1S00 - chains L and H of the 3 polymer chains in the assembly; structure by X-ray diffraction, 2.60 A resolution.

Chain L:
Molecule: Reaction center protein L chain
From: Rhodobacter sphaeroides
UniProtKB: P02954 (RCEL_RHOSH); residue numbers follow UniProt; this construct covers 1-281
Amino-acid sequence (281 residues; row label = number of the first residue in the row):
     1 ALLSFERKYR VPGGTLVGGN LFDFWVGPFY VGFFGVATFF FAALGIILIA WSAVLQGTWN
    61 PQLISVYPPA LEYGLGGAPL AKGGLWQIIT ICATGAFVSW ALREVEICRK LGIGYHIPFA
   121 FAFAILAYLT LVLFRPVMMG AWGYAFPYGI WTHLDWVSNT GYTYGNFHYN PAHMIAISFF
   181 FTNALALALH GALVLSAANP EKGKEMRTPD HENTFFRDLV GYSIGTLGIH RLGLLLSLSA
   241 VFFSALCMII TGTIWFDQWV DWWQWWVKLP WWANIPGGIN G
Differences from the reference sequence: engineered mutation Asn213 (Asp in P02954)
Bound ions: Fe2+: His190, His230 (shared with 3 residues of chain M)
Small-molecule neighbours:
  - bacteriochlorophyll a (BCL), molecule 1: Ile46, Ile49, Phe97, Tyr128, Leu131, Phe146, Ile150, Trp151, His153, Leu154, Trp156, Val157
  - bacteriochlorophyll a (BCL), molecule 2: Phe97, Phe121, Ala124, Ile125, Ala127, Tyr128, Leu131, Trp156, Val157, Ser158, Thr160, Gly161, Tyr162, Asn166, Phe167, His168, His173, Ala176, Ile177, Phe180, Phe181, Val241, Ser244, Ala245, Cys247, Met248
  - bacteriochlorophyll a (BCL), molecule 3: Val157, Tyr162, His168, Phe181
  - bacteriochlorophyll a (BCL), molecule 4: His168, Met174, Ile177, Ser178, Phe181, Thr182, Leu185
  - bacteriopheophytin a (BPH), molecule 1: Thr38, Phe41, Ala42, Gly45, Ile46, Ile49, Ile89, Cys92, Ala93, Ala96, Phe97, Trp100, Glu104, Ile117, Ala120, Phe121, Phe123, Ala124, Tyr128, Phe146, Tyr148, Gly149, Ile150, His153, Phe180, Ser237, Leu238, Val241
  - bacteriopheophytin a (BPH), molecule 2: Phe181, Ala184, Leu185, Ala188, Leu189, Phe216, Leu219, Val220
  - ubiquinone-10 (U10): Ser178, Phe179, Thr182, Ala186, Leu189, His190, Leu193, Val194, Glu212, Asn213, Phe216, Val220, Gly221, Tyr222, Ser223, Ile224, Gly225, Thr226, Ile229, Leu232, Leu236

Chain H:
Molecule: Reaction center protein H chain
From: Rhodobacter sphaeroides
UniProtKB: P11846 (RCEH_RHOSH); residue numbers follow UniProt; this construct covers 1-260
Amino-acid sequence (260 residues; numbered 1 to 260; the number before each row is that of its first residue):
     1 MVGVTAFGNF DLASLAIYSF WIFLAGLIYY LQTENMREGY PLENEDGTPA ANQGPFPLPK
    61 PKTFILPHGR GTLTVPGPES EDRPIALART AVSEGFPHAP TGDPMKDGVG PASWVARRDL
   121 PELDGHGHNK IKPMKAAAGF HVSAGKNPIG LPVRGCDLEI AGKVVDIWVD IPEQMARFLE
   181 VELKDGSTRL LPMQMVKVQS NRVHVNALSS DLFAGIPTIK SPTEVTLLEE DKICGYVAGG
   241 LMYAAPKRKS VVAAMLAEYA
Unresolved in the structure: 1-10, 257-260

How chain L and chain H interact:
Pairs across the interface - 69 pairs, chain L then chain H:
  Ala1(L) - Leu42(H)  hydrophobic
  Ala1(L) - Glu43(H)
  Ala1(L) - Ala50(H)  hydrophobic
  Leu2(L) - Leu42(H)
  Leu2(L) - Glu43(H)  hydrogen bond (backbone-backbone)
  Leu3(L) - Gly39(H)
  Leu3(L) - Tyr40(H)  hydrophobic
  Leu3(L) - Leu42(H)  hydrophobic
  Ser4(L) - Gly39(H)  hydrogen bond (backbone-backbone)
  Ser4(L) - Glu43(H)
  Ser4(L) - Glu79(H)  hydrogen bond
  Phe5(L) - Gly39(H)
  Phe5(L) - Glu79(H)  hydrogen bond (backbone-side chain)
  Arg7(L) - Glu45(H)
  Arg7(L) - Ile85(H)
  Arg7(L) - Leu87(H)  hydrogen bond (side chain-backbone)
  Arg7(L) - His98(H)  hydrogen bond
  Lys8(L) - Glu81(H)  salt bridge
  Lys8(L) - Ile85(H)
  Lys8(L) - Leu87(H)
  Lys8(L) - Val109(H)
  Lys8(L) - Gly110(H)  hydrogen bond (backbone-backbone)
  Lys8(L) - Ser113(H)  hydrogen bond (backbone-side chain)
  Lys8(L) - Trp114(H)
  Tyr9(L) - Ser113(H)
  Arg10(L) - Glu45(H)  salt bridge
  Arg10(L) - Gly95(H)
  Arg10(L) - Pro97(H)
  Arg10(L) - His98(H)  hydrogen bond (backbone-backbone)
  Val11(L) - Leu87(H)  hydrophobic
  Val11(L) - Pro97(H)
  Val11(L) - His98(H)
  Val11(L) - Gly110(H)
  Val11(L) - Pro111(H)
  Val11(L) - Tyr243(H)
  Pro12(L) - Pro97(H)
  Pro12(L) - His98(H)
  Pro12(L) - Met242(H)
  Gly13(L) - Met242(H)
  Gly14(L) - Met242(H)
  Asp23(L) - Pro97(H)
  Phe24(L) - Gly95(H)
  Phe24(L) - Phe96(H)  hydrophobic
  Trp25(L) - Gly95(H)  hydrogen bond (backbone-backbone)
  Trp25(L) - Pro97(H)  hydrophobic
  Arg109(L) - Met242(H)
  Lys110(L) - Pro111(H)
  Lys110(L) - Met242(H)
  Gly112(L) - Ala238(H)
  Gly112(L) - Leu241(H)
  Ala198(L) - Phe64(H)
  Asn199(L) - Lys62(H)  hydrogen bond
  Gly203(L) - Ile65(H)
  Lys204(L) - Ile65(H)
  Glu205(L) - Ile65(H)
  Glu205(L) - Leu66(H)
  Glu205(L) - Pro67(H)
  Glu205(L) - His68(H)
  Glu205(L) - Gly69(H)
  Met206(L) - Phe64(H)  hydrophobic
  Met206(L) - Ile65(H)  hydrogen bond (backbone-backbone)
  Met206(L) - Pro67(H)
  Thr208(L) - Gly125(H)
  Asp210(L) - Asp124(H)
  Asp210(L) - Gly125(H)  hydrogen bond (side chain-backbone)
  Asp210(L) - Pro172(H)
  Asn213(L) - Pro172(H)  hydrogen bond (side chain-backbone)
  Gly225(L) - Glu173(H)
  Thr226(L) - Glu173(H)  hydrogen bond (backbone-side chain)
Also at the interface, not in a pair above, chain L (33 interface residues in all): Leu111, Pro209, Leu227
Also at the interface, not in a pair above, chain H (45 interface residues in all): Glu38, Pro41, Asn52, Arg83, Ala88, Ala99, Pro100, Val115, His126, Lys130, Met175

Overview:
33 residues of chain L and 45 residues of chain H are in contact; the contacts include 15 hydrogen bonds and 2
salt bridges. Among the polar pairs are Lys8(L)-Glu81(H), Arg10(L)-Glu45(H) and Ser4(L)-Glu79(H).
Here chain L is Reaction center protein L chain and chain H is Reaction center protein H chain, both from
Rhodobacter sphaeroides. Entry 1S00 (Photosynthetic reaction center double mutant from rhodobacter sphaeroides
with asp L213 replaced with asn and arg ...) was determined by X-ray diffraction, deposited together with
1RVJ, 1RY5, 1RZH and 1RZZ.
